Entry 2HTK (X-ray diffraction, 3.41 A resolution); this record covers chains A and C of the 6 polymer chains in the assembly.

== Chain A ==
Protein: H(+)/Cl(-) exchange transporter clcA
Source organism: Escherichia coli
UniProtKB: P37019 (CLCA_ECOLI); numbering as in UniProt (aligned over 1-473)
Amino-acid sequence (473 residues; each row starts with the number of its first residue):
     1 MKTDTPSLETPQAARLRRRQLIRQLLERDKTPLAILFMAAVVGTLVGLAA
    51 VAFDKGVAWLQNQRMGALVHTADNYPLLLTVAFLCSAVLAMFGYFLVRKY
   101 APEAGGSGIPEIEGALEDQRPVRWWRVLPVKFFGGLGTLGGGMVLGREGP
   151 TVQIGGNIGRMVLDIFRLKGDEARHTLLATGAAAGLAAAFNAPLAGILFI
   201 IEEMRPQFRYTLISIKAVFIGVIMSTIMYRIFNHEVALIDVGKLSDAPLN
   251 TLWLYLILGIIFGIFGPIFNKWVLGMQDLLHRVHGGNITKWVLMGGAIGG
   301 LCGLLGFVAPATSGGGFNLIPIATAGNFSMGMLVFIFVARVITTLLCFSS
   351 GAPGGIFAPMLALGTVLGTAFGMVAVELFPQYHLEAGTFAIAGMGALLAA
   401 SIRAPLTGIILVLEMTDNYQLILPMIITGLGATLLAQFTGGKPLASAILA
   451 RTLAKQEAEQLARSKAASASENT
Unresolved in the structure: 1-16, 461-473
Differences from the reference sequence: engineered mutation Ala-445 (Tyr in P37019)
UniProt features mapped onto this chain:
  - motif: Gly-106 to Pro-110 (Selectivity filter part_1), Gly-146 to Pro-150 (Selectivity filter part_2), Gly-355 to Pro-359 (Selectivity filter part_3)
  - binding site (chloride): Ser-107, Ile-356, Phe-357
  - site: Glu-148 (Mediates proton transfer from the outer aqueous phase to the interior of the protein), Glu-203 (Mediates proton transfer from the protein to the inner aqueous phase)
  - mutagenesis: Ser-107 (S107A: Uncouples chloride transport from proton transport), Glu-148 (E148A/Q: Abolishes proton transport, but permits the transit of chloride ions. Abolishes gating, permitting continuous rapid transit of chloride ions; when associated with A-445), Glu-203 (E203A/G/Q/S/T: Abolishes proton transport, and reduces chloride transport; E203C/I/L/V: Abolishes proton and chloride transport; E203D/H: No effect on proton and chloride transport ...)

== Chain C ==
Protein: Fab fragment, Heavy chain
Source organism: Mus musculus
Notes: antibody fragment or engineered binder
Amino-acid sequence (221 residues; numbered 2 to 222; the number before each row is that of its first residue):
     2 VRLLESGGGLVQPGGSLKLSCAASGFDYSRYWMSWVRQAPGKGLKWIGEI
    52 NPVSSTINYTPSLKDKFIISRDNAKDTLYLQISKVRSEDTALYYCARLYY
   102 GYGYWYFDVWGAGTTVTVSSAKTTPPSVYPLAPGSAAAAASMVTLGCLVK
   152 GYFPEPVTVTWNSGSLAAGVHTFPAVLQAALYTLSSSVTVPSSSWPSETV
   202 TCNVAHPASSTKVDKKIVPRA
Disulfide bonds: Cys-22/Cys-96, Cys-148/Cys-203

== How chain A and chain C interact ==
Contacting residue pairs (15; chain A residue first):
  Lys-243(A) / Arg-31(C)  hydrogen bond (backbone-side chain)
  Asp-246(A) / Tyr-101(C)
  Pro-248(A) / Tyr-101(C)  hydrophobic
  Pro-248(A) / Tyr-103(C)
  Pro-248(A) / Gly-104(C)
  Leu-249(A) / Tyr-103(C)  hydrogen bond (backbone-backbone)
  Asn-250(A) / Tyr-103(C)  hydrogen bond (backbone-backbone)
  Asn-250(A) / Gly-104(C)  hydrogen bond (side chain-backbone)
  Asn-250(A) / Tyr-105(C)
  Gln-381(A) / Gly-104(C)
  Gln-381(A) / Trp-106(C)
  Tyr-382(A) / Trp-106(C)  hydrogen bond (backbone-side chain)
  His-383(A) / Trp-33(C)
  His-383(A) / Glu-50(C)  salt bridge
  His-383(A) / Trp-106(C)  hydrogen bond
Also at the interface, not in a pair above, chain A (9 interface residues in all): Pro-380
Also at the interface, not in a pair above, chain C (10 interface residues in all): Leu-99, Tyr-100

== In short ==
9 residues of chain A face 10 of chain C across their interface; the contacts include 6 hydrogen bonds and 1
salt bridge. Polar pairs include His-383(A)/Glu-50(C), Lys-243(A)/Arg-31(C) and Asn-250(A)/Gly-104(C). Curated
annotation (UniProt) lists 3 chloride-binding residues and 3 mutagenesis sites on chain A.
Chain A is H(+)/Cl(-) exchange transporter clcA (Escherichia coli) and chain C is Fab fragment, Heavy chain
(Mus musculus); the structure, Structure of the Escherichia coli ClC chloride channel Y445A mutant and Fab
complex, was determined by X-ray diffraction (same publication as 2HLF, 2HT2, 2HT3, 2HT4 and 2HTL).
